8B7Z - chains L and N of the 6 polymer chains in the assembly; structure by X-ray diffraction, 3.00 A resolution.

# Chain L (and N)
Protein: Chalcone isomerase
From: Eubacterium ramulus
Notes: EC 5.5.1.6; chain N of this document is another copy of the same molecule, construct and numbering; everything in this record applies to it too
Reference sequence: V9P0A9 (V9P0A9_EUBRA); residues 0-282 here correspond to UniProt positions 1-283 (UniProt number = residue number + 1)
Chain sequence (283 residues; numbered 0 to 282; the number before each row is that of its first residue; numbering starts at 0):
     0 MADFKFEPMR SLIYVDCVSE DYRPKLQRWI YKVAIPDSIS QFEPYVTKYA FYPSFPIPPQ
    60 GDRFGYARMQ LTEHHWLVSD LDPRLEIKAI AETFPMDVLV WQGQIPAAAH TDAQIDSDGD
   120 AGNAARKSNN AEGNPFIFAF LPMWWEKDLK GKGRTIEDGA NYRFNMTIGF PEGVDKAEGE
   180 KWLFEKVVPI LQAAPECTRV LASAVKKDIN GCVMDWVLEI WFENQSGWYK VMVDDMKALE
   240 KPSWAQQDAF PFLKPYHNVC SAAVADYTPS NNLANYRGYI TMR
Not modelled in the structure: 0, 107-129
Sequence notes: engineered mutation Ala33 (His34 in V9P0A9)
Residues lining bound ligands:
  - (2R,3R)-trans-dihydroquercetin (DQH; (2R,3R)-2-(3,4-dihydroxyphenyl)-3,5,7-trihydroxy-2,3-dihydro-4H-chromen-4-one), molecule 1: Ile12, Val14, Trp28, Ile29, Ala33, Ser37, Gln40, Phe41, Tyr48, Phe50, Gln69, Thr71, His73, Trp75, Asp79, Phe93, Val97, Gln101, Phe135, Phe137
  - (2R,3R)-trans-dihydroquercetin (DQH), molecule 2: Trp28, Ala33, Asp36, Ser37, Gln40, Asp79, Lys87, Glu91, Thr92, Phe93, Phe135, Phe137
Reported in the primary citation:
  - mutagenesis - H33A: abolished catalytic activity (citing earlier work)

# Chain L / chain N interface
Pairs across the interface - 27 pairs, chain L then chain N:
  Pro35(L) - Ile279(N)  hydrophobic
  Ile38(L) - Ile279(N)  hydrophobic
  Ser39(L) - Ile279(N)
  Ser39(L) - Thr280(N)  hydrogen bond (side chain-backbone)
  Ser39(L) - Arg282(N)
  Gln40(L) - Arg282(N)  hydrogen bond (backbone-side chain)
  Pro43(L) - Arg282(N)
  Tyr44(L) - Arg282(N)
  Ala88(L) - Arg282(N)
  Ile89(L) - Thr280(N)
  Leu272(L) - Arg276(N)  hydrogen bond (backbone-side chain)
  Ala273(L) - Arg276(N)  hydrogen bond (backbone-side chain)
  Tyr275(L) - Arg276(N)  hydrogen bond (backbone-side chain)
  Arg276(L) - Leu272(N)
  Arg276(L) - Ala273(N)  hydrogen bond (side chain-backbone)
  Arg276(L) - Tyr275(N)
  Arg276(L) - Arg276(N)
  Ile279(L) - Pro35(N)  hydrophobic
  Ile279(L) - Ile38(N)  hydrophobic
  Ile279(L) - Ser39(N)
  Thr280(L) - Ser39(N)  hydrogen bond (backbone-side chain)
  Thr280(L) - Ile89(N)
  Arg282(L) - Ser39(N)
  Arg282(L) - Gln40(N)  hydrogen bond (side chain-backbone)
  Arg282(L) - Pro43(N)
  Arg282(L) - Tyr44(N)
  Arg282(L) - Ala88(N)
Other interface residues (no listed pair), chain L (19 interface residues in all): Glu42, Gly277, Tyr278, Met281
Other interface residues (no listed pair), chain N (19 interface residues in all): Glu42, Gly277, Tyr278, Met281

# Summary
Chain L and chain N each contribute 19 residues to their interface, with 8 hydrogen bonds. Polar contacts
include Ser39(L)-Thr280(N), Gln40(L)-Arg282(N) and Leu272(L)-Arg276(N). Ligands of chain L:
(2R,3R)-trans-dihydroquercetin. The paper reports that H33A of chain L abolishes catalytic activity.
Chain L and chain N are both Chalcone isomerase (Eubacterium ramulus); the structure, Bacterial chalcone
isomerase H33A with taxifolin, was determined by X-ray diffraction together with 8B7R, 8B7U and 4D4F from the
same study.
